5MG5 - chains A and D of the 12 polymer chains in the assembly; structure by X-ray diffraction, 3.44 A resolution.

[Chain A (and D)]
Protein: Hydroxymethylglutaryl-CoA synthase
Organism: Pseudomonas protegens
Notes: chain D of this document is another copy of the same molecule, construct and numbering; everything in this record applies to it too
UniProt: A0A1Z3SPL2 (A0A1Z3SPL2_9PSED); residues 1-362 here = UniProt positions 1-362
Chain sequence (362 residues; row label = number of the first residue in the row):
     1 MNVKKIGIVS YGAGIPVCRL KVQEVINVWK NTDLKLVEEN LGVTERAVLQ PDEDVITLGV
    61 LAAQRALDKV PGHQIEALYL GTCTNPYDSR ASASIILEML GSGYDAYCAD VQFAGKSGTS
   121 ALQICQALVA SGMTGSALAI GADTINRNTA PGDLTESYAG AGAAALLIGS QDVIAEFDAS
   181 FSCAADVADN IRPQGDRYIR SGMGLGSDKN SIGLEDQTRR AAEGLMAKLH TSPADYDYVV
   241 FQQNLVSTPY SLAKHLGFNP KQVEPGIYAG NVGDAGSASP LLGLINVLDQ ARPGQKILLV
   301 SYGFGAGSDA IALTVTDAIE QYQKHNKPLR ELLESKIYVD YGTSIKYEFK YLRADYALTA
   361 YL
Unresolved in the structure: 1-4 (chain D: 1-3)

[Interface between chain A and chain D]
Pairs across the interface (123):
  Y79(A) with I124(D), hydrophobic
  C83(A) with D88(D); S89(D), hydrogen bond (backbone-side chain)
  N85(A) with Q112(D); Q194(D)
  P86(A) with P193(D); Q194(D), hydrogen bond (backbone-backbone)
  Y87(A) with Q112(D); R192(D); P193(D), hydrophobic; Q194(D)
  D88(A) with C83(D); D88(D); Q112(D); R192(D), salt bridge; Q194(D); G195(D), hydrogen bond (side chain-backbone)
  S89(A) with C83(D), hydrogen bond (side chain-backbone); Q112(D); R192(D), hydrogen bond (backbone-backbone)
  R90(A) with Q112(D), hydrogen bond (backbone-side chain); D186(D), salt bridge; A188(D); I191(D); F304(D); G305(D)
  A91(A) with Q112(D); F113(D), hydrophobic
  S94(A) with F113(D); A185(D), hydrogen bond (side chain-backbone); D186(D); G305(D), hydrogen bond (side chain-backbone); A306(D)
  I95(A) with D186(D)
  L97(A) with A184(D), hydrophobic
  E98(A) with A185(D); D186(D), hydrogen bond (side chain-backbone)
  Y104(A) with C183(D); A184(D), hydrogen bond (backbone-backbone); R220(D)
  D105(A) with F181(D); S182(D); C183(D); R220(D), salt bridge
  A106(A) with S182(D), hydrogen bond (backbone-backbone); C183(D)
  Y107(A) with Q123(D); S180(D), hydrogen bond; S182(D)
  C108(A) with F113(D); K116(D), hydrogen bond (backbone-side chain); S120(D); A184(D), hydrophobic
  A109(A) with V111(D), hydrophobic
  D110(A) with D110(D); V111(D); Q112(D), hydrogen bond (backbone-backbone)
  V111(A) with A109(D), hydrophobic; D110(D)
  Q112(A) with N85(D); Y87(D); D88(D); S89(D); R90(D), hydrogen bond (side chain-backbone); A91(D); D110(D), hydrogen bond (backbone-backbone)
  F113(A) with A91(D), hydrophobic; S94(D); C108(D)
  K116(A) with C108(D)
  S120(A) with C108(D)
  Q123(A) with Y107(D)
  I124(A) with Y79(D); I124(D), hydrophobic
  A127(A) with A127(D); S131(D); M133(D), hydrophobic
  A130(A) with S131(D)
  S131(A) with A127(D); S131(D)
  M133(A) with Q126(D); A127(D), hydrophobic; F177(D), hydrophobic; S180(D)
  R147(A) with Q194(D)
  S180(A) with Y107(D), hydrogen bond; M133(D)
  F181(A) with D105(D); Y107(D)
  S182(A) with D105(D); A106(D), hydrogen bond (backbone-backbone); Y107(D)
  C183(A) with Y104(D); D105(D); A106(D)
  A184(A) with L97(D), hydrophobic; Y104(D), hydrogen bond (backbone-backbone); C108(D), hydrophobic
  A185(A) with S94(D), hydrogen bond (backbone-side chain); E98(D)
  D186(A) with R90(D), salt bridge; I95(D); E98(D), hydrogen bond (backbone-side chain)
  A188(A) with R90(D)
  I191(A) with Y87(D), hydrophobic; R90(D)
  R192(A) with Y87(D); D88(D), salt bridge; S89(D), hydrogen bond (backbone-backbone)
  P193(A) with P86(D); Y87(D), hydrophobic
  Q194(A) with N85(D), hydrogen bond (side chain-backbone); P86(D), hydrogen bond (backbone-backbone); D88(D); R147(D), hydrogen bond
  G195(A) with D88(D), hydrogen bond (backbone-side chain)
  I199(A) with S89(D)
  R220(A) with Y104(D); D105(D), salt bridge
  F304(A) with S89(D); R90(D)
  G305(A) with R90(D); S94(D), hydrogen bond (backbone-side chain)
Also at the interface, not in a pair above, chain A (58 interface residues in all): A114, Q126, L128, N148, F177, V187, N190, D196, A306
Also at the interface, not in a pair above, chain D (56 interface residues in all): A114, L128, A130, N190, D196, I199

[In short]
The interface between chain A and chain D involves 58 residues on one side and 56 on the other; the contacts
include 27 hydrogen bonds and 6 salt bridges. Polar pairs include D88(A)-R192(D), R90(A)-D186(D) and
D105(A)-R220(D).
Both chains are Hydroxymethylglutaryl-CoA synthase (Pseudomonas protegens). Entry 5MG5 (A multi-component
acyltransferase PhlABC from Pseudomonas protegens soaked with the monoacetylphloroglucinol (MAPG)) was
determined by X-ray diffraction together with 5M3K from the same study.
